Entry 3RIF (X-ray diffraction, 3.35 A resolution); this record covers chains C and G of the 15 polymer chains in the assembly.

[Chain C]
Molecule: Avermectin-sensitive glutamate-gated chloride channel GluCl alpha
Organism: Caenorhabditis elegans
UniProt: O17793 (O17793_CAEEL); the construct has insertions or renumbered stretches relative to UniProt, so the offset changes along the chain: 1-302 = UniProt 62-363; 312-338 = UniProt 428-454
Chain sequence (347 residues; each row starts with the number of its first residue):
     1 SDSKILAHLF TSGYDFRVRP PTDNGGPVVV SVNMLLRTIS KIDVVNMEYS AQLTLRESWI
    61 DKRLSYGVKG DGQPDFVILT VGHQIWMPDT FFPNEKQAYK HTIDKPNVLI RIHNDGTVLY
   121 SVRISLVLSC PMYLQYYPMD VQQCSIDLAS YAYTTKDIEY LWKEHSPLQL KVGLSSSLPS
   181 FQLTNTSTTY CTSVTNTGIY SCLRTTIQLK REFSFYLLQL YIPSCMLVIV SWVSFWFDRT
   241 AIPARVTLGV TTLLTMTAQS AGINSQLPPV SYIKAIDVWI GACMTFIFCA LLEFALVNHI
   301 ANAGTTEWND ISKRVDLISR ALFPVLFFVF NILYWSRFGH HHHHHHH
Not modelled in the structure: 340-347
Differences from the reference sequence: linker (303-305); expression tag (340-347)
Disulfide bonds: Cys-130/Cys-144, Cys-191/Cys-202
Covalently attached groups: N-acetylglucosamine (NAG) linked to Asn-185
Residues lining bound ligands:
  - glutamic acid (GLU), molecule 1: Arg-37, Thr-54, Arg-56, Leu-109, Ser-121
  - glutamic acid (GLU), molecule 2: Phe-91, Ser-150, Tyr-151, Thr-195, Thr-197, Tyr-200
  - ivermectin (IVM; (2aE,4E,5'S,6S,6'R,7S,8E,11R,13R,15S,17aR,20R,20aR,20bS)-6'-[(2S)-butan-2-yl]-20,20b-dihydroxy-5',6,8,19-tetramethyl-17 -oxo-3',4',5',6,6',10,11,14,15,17,17a,20,20a,20b-tetradecahydro-2H,7H-spiro[11,15-methanofuro[4,3,2-pq][2,6]benzodioxacy clooctadecine-13,2'-pyran]-7-yl 2,6-dideoxy-4-O-(2,6-dideoxy-3-O-methyl-alpha-L-arabino-hexopyranosyl)-3-O-methyl-alpha-L-arabino-hexopyranoside), molecule 1: Leu-217, Leu-218, Gln-219, Ile-222, Pro-223, Cys-225, Met-226, Ile-229
  - ivermectin (IVM), molecule 2: Thr-257, Ser-260, Asn-264, Ile-273, Asp-277, Val-278, Ile-280, Gly-281, Ala-282, Met-284, Thr-285, Phe-288

[Chain G]
Molecule: Mouse monoclonal Fab fragment, heavy chain
Organism: Mus musculus
Notes: antibody fragment or engineered binder
Chain sequence (221 residues; row label = number of the first residue in the row):
     1 EVQLQQSGPE LVRPGASMKI SCKASGYSFT GYTMNWVKQS HGKNLEWIGL INPYNGGTSY
    61 NQKFKGKATL TVDKSSSTAY MELLSLTSED SAVYYCARDG DYYRYGRYFD YWGQGTTLTV
   121 SSAKTTPPSV YPLAPGSAAQ TNSMVTLGCL VKGYFPEPVT VTWNSGSLSS GVHTFPAVLQ
   181 SDLYTLSSSV TVPSSTWPSE TVTCNVAHPA SSTKVDKKIV P
Not modelled in the structure: 136-142
Disulfide bonds: Cys-22/Cys-96, Cys-149/Cys-204

[Chain C / chain G interface]
Residue-residue contacts (16; chain C residue first):
  Thr-155(C) / Arg-107(G)  hydrogen bond
  Glu-159(C) / Arg-107(G)  salt bridge
  Tyr-190(C) / Arg-104(G)  hydrogen bond (backbone-side chain)
  Cys-191(C) / Arg-104(G)
  Thr-192(C) / Arg-104(G)
  Thr-192(C) / Tyr-105(G)  hydrogen bond (backbone-backbone)
  Thr-192(C) / Arg-107(G)
  Val-194(C) / Thr-33(G)
  Val-194(C) / Asn-52(G)  hydrogen bond (backbone-side chain)
  Val-194(C) / Asn-55(G)  hydrogen bond (backbone-side chain)
  Thr-195(C) / Asn-55(G)
  Thr-195(C) / Gly-57(G)
  Asn-196(C) / Asn-55(G)  hydrogen bond (side chain-backbone)
  Asn-196(C) / Gly-57(G)
  Ile-199(C) / Ser-59(G)
  Ile-199(C) / Tyr-105(G)  hydrophobic
Also at the interface, not in a pair above, chain C (11 interface residues in all): Ser-193, Arg-204
Also at the interface, not in a pair above, chain G (10 interface residues in all): Leu-50, Gly-56

[Overview]
11 residues of chain C and 10 residues of chain G are in contact, with 6 hydrogen bonds and 1 salt bridge.
Among the polar pairs are Glu-159(C)/Arg-107(G), Thr-155(C)/Arg-107(G) and Tyr-190(C)/Arg-104(G). Ligands of
chain C: glutamic acid and ivermectin. Covalently linked N-acetylglucosamine: at Asn-185(C).
Here chain C is Avermectin-sensitive glutamate-gated chloride channel GluCl alpha (Caenorhabditis elegans) and
chain G is Mouse monoclonal Fab fragment, heavy chain (Mus musculus). Entry 3RIF (C. elegans glutamate-gated
chloride channel (GluCl) in complex with Fab, ivermectin and glutamate) was determined by X-ray diffraction
(same publication as 3RHW, 3RI5 and 3RIA).
